PDB entry 7P3N | electron microscopy, 4.60 A resolution (low resolution: residue-level contacts below are approximate; hydrogen-bond / salt-bridge calls are withheld) | chains B and d of the 22 polymer chains in the assembly

== Chain B ==
Name: ATP synthase subunit alpha
Organism: Acinetobacter baumannii ATCC 17978
Notes: EC 7.1.2.2
UniProtKB: A3M142 (ATPA_ACIBT); residue numbers follow UniProt; this construct covers 1-514
Chain sequence (514 residues; row label = number of the first residue in the row):
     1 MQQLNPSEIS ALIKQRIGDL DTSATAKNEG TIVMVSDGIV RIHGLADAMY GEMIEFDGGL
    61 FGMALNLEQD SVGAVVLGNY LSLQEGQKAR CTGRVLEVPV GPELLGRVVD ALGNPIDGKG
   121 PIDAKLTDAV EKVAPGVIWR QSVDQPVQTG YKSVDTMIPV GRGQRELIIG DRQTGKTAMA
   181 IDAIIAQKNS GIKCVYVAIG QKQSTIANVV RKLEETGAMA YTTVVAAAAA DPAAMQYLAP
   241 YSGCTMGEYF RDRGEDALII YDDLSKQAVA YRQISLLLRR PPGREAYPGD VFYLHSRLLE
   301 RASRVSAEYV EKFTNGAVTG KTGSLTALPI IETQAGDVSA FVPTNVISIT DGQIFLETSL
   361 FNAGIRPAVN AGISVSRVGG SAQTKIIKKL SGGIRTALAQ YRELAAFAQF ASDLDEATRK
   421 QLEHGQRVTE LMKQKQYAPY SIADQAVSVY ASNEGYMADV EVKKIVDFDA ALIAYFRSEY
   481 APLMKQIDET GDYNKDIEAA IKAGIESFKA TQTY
Metal / ion sites: Mg2+: T177 (together with ATP)
Small-molecule neighbours: ATP (adenosine-5'-triphosphate): R172, Q173, T174, G175, K176, T177, A178, Q201, R366, P367, Q434, K435, Q436, Y437
Curated features (UniProtKB/Swiss-Prot):
  - binding site (ATP): G170 to T177
  - site: S374 (Required for activity)

== Chain d ==
Name: ATP synthase subunit delta
Organism: Acinetobacter baumannii ATCC 17978
UniProtKB: A3M141 (ATPD_ACIBT); residue numbers follow UniProt; this construct covers 1-178
Chain sequence (178 residues; each row starts with the number of its first residue):
     1 MAELLTLARP YAKAAFAYAS EQGATDNWSN ALQVLSAAVQ DEAFSAYLNR PELTPAEQVK
    61 LFAKVLGEDQ SQAVSNFLTL LADNDRLVLL PEIAAEYEQL KSQNNNNVDV VIESAFPLTA
   121 EQEQLLKSAL EKRFNSTVTV SVEVKPELIA GVVIRAGDQV IDDSALNKLE KMRTRLLA
Unresolved in the structure: 1-2, 177-178

== Interface between chain B and chain d ==
Residue-residue contacts - 29 pairs, chain B then chain d:
  M1(B) - L7(d)
  Q2(B) - L7(d)
  Q2(B) - N84(d)
  Q2(B) - D85(d)
  Q2(B) - R86(d)
  Q3(B) - L7(d)
  Q3(B) - R86(d)
  L4(B) - L7(d)
  L4(B) - R86(d)
  N5(B) - N84(d)
  N5(B) - R86(d)
  E8(B) - P10(d)
  E8(B) - Y11(d)
  E8(B) - N84(d)
  E8(B) - R86(d)
  S10(B) - P10(d)
  S10(B) - K13(d)
  S10(B) - A14(d)
  I13(B) - Y11(d)
  I13(B) - A14(d)
  K14(B) - A17(d)
  K14(B) - Y18(d)
  K14(B) - E21(d)
  R16(B) - N76(d)
  I17(B) - Y18(d)
  I17(B) - N76(d)
  G18(B) - Y18(d)
  L20(B) - N76(d)
  L20(B) - L80(d)
Interface residues without a listed pair, chain B (14 interface residues in all): D19
Interface residues without a listed pair, chain d (16 interface residues in all): W28, Q72, A73

== Overview ==
14 residues of chain B and 16 residues of chain d are in contact. Ligands of chain B: ATP. UniProt lists 8
ATP-binding residues on chain B.
Here chain B is ATP synthase subunit alpha and chain d is ATP synthase subunit delta, both from Acinetobacter
baumannii ATCC 17978. Entry 7P3N (F1Fo-ATP synthase from Acinetobacter baumannii (state 2)) was determined by
electron microscopy, deposited together with 7P2Y and 7P3W.
